6OQR - chains W and B of the 22 polymer chains in the assembly; structure by electron microscopy, 3.10 A resolution.

# Chain W
Molecule: ATP synthase subunit delta
From: Escherichia coli
UniProt: A0A073H3T8 (A0A073H3T8_ECOLX); residues 0-176 here correspond to UniProt positions 1-177 (UniProt number = residue number + 1)
Chain sequence (177 residues; row label = number of the first residue in the row; numbering starts at 0):
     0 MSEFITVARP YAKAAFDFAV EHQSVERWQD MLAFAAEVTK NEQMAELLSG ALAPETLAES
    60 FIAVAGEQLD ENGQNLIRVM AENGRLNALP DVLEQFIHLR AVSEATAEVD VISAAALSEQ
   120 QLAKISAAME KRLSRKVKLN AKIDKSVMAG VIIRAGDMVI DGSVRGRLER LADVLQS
Not modelled in the structure: 0-1, 175-176
Construct notes: conflict Ala-64 (Cys65 in A0A073H3T8), Ala-140 (Cys141 in A0A073H3T8)

# Chain B
Molecule: ATP synthase subunit alpha
From: Escherichia coli
Notes: EC 7.1.2.2
UniProt: A0A073FQ32 (A0A073FQ32_ECOLX); residue numbers follow UniProt; this construct covers 1-513
Chain sequence (513 residues; numbered 1 to 513; the number before each row is that of its first residue):
     1 MQLNSTEISE LIKQRIAQFN VVSEAHNEGT IVSVSDGVIR IHGLADCMQG EMISLPGNRY
    61 AIALNLERDS VGAVVMGPYA DLAEGMKVKC TGRILEVPVG RGLLGRVVNT LGAPIDGKGP
   121 LDHDGFSAVE AIAPGVIERQ SVDQPVQTGY KAVDSMIPIG RGQRELIIGD RQTGKTALAI
   181 DAIINQRDSG IKCIYVAIGQ KASTISNVVR KLEEHGALAN TIVVVATASE SAALQYLAPY
   241 AGCAMGEYFR DRGEDALIIY DDLSKQAVAY RQISLLLRRP PGREAFPGDV FYLHSRLLER
   301 AARVNAEYVE AFTKGEVKGK TGSLTALPII ETQAGDVSAF VPTNVISITD GQIFLETNLF
   361 NAGIRPAVNP GISVSRVGGA AQTKIMKKLS GGIRTALAQY RELAAFSQFA SDLDDATRKQ
   421 LDHGQKVTEL LKQKQYAPMS VAQQSLVLFA AERGYLADVE LSKIGSFEAA LLAYVDRDHA
   481 PLMQEINQTG GYNDEIEGKL KGILDSFKAT QSW
Not modelled in the structure: 512-513
Metal / ion sites: Mg2+: Thr-176 (together with ATP)
Small-molecule neighbours:
  - ADP (adenosine-5'-diphosphate): Val-374, Ser-375, Arg-376
  - ATP (adenosine-5'-triphosphate): Asp-170, Arg-171, Gln-172, Thr-173, Gly-174, Lys-175, Thr-176, Ala-177, Gln-200, Phe-360, Arg-365, Pro-366, Gln-433, Lys-434, Gln-435

# Chain W / chain B interface
Pairs across the interface - 23 pairs, chain W then chain B:
  Ile-4(W) / His-42(B)
  Ile-4(W) / Asp-69(B)
  Thr-5(W) / Asp-69(B)  hydrogen bond
  Arg-8(W) / Arg-68(B)
  Arg-8(W) / Asp-69(B)  salt bridge
  Arg-153(W) / Glu-28(B)  salt bridge
  Arg-153(W) / Lys-87(B)
  Asp-156(W) / His-26(B)
  Asp-156(W) / Asn-27(B)  hydrogen bond
  Asp-156(W) / Glu-28(B)  hydrogen bond (backbone-backbone)
  Asp-156(W) / Ala-45(B)  hydrogen bond (side chain-backbone)
  Met-157(W) / His-26(B)
  Met-157(W) / Asn-27(B)  hydrogen bond
  Val-158(W) / Ala-25(B)
  Val-158(W) / His-26(B)  hydrogen bond (backbone-backbone)
  Val-158(W) / Glu-28(B)
  Asp-160(W) / Ser-23(B)
  Arg-166(W) / Phe-19(B)
  Arg-166(W) / Val-21(B)  hydrogen bond (side chain-backbone)
  Arg-169(W) / Val-22(B)
  Leu-170(W) / Ile-16(B)  hydrophobic
  Leu-170(W) / Phe-19(B)  hydrophobic
  Val-173(W) / Arg-15(B)
Also at the interface, not in a pair above, chain W (17 interface residues in all): Arg-131, Ile-159, Gly-161, Asp-172, Leu-174
Also at the interface, not in a pair above, chain B (21 interface residues in all): Ile-12, Asn-20, Glu-24, Leu-44, Asp-46, Asn-58

# In short
17 residues of chain W and 21 residues of chain B are in contact; the contacts include 7 hydrogen bonds and 2
salt bridges. Polar pairs include Arg-8(W)/Asp-69(B), Arg-153(W)/Glu-28(B) and Thr-5(W)/Asp-69(B). Chain B
binds ATP and ADP.
Here chain W is ATP synthase subunit delta and chain B is ATP synthase subunit alpha, both from Escherichia
coli. Entry 6OQR (E. coli ATP Synthase ADP State 1a) was determined by electron microscopy (same publication
as 6OQS, 6OQT, 6OQU, 6OQV, 6OQW, 6PQV and 3 further entries).
